2BNP - chains B and C of the 3 polymer chains in the assembly; structure by X-ray diffraction, 2.70 A resolution.

== Chain B ==
Protein: Reaction center protein M chain
From: Rhodobacter sphaeroides
UniProt: P0C0Y9 (RCEM_RHOSH); residues 1-307 here correspond to UniProt positions 2-308 (UniProt number = residue number + 1)
Sequence (307 residues; row label = number of the first residue in the row):
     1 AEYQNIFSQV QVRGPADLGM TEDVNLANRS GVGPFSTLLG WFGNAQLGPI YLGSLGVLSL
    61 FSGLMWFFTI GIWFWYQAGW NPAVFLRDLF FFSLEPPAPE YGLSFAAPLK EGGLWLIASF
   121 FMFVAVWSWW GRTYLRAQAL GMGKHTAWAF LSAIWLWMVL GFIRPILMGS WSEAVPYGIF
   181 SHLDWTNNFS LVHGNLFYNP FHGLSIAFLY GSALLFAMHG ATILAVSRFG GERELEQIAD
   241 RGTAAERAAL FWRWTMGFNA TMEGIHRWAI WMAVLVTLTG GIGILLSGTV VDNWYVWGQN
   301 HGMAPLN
Not modelled in the structure: 303-307
Ion coordination: bacteriochlorophyll a Mg site 1 near His182 (its only coordinating residue here); bacteriochlorophyll a Mg site 2 near His202 (its only coordinating residue here); Fe2+: His219, Glu234, His266 (shared with 2 residues of chain A)
Ligand contacts:
  - bacteriochlorophyll a (BCL), molecule 1: Trp66, Val126, Ala153, Ile154, Leu156, Trp157, Leu160, Trp185, Thr186, Asn187, Phe189, Ser190, Leu196, Phe197, His202, Ser205, Ile206, Leu209, Tyr210, Val276, Thr277, Gly280, Gly281, Ile284
  - bacteriochlorophyll a (BCL), molecule 2: Trp157, Leu160, Val175, Ile179, His182, Leu183, Trp185, Thr186
  - bacteriochlorophyll a (BCL), molecule 3: Thr186, Phe197, Tyr210
  - bacteriochlorophyll a (BCL), molecule 4: Phe197, Gly203, Ile206, Ala207, Tyr210, Gly211, Leu214
  - bacteriopheophytin a (BPH), molecule 1: Ser59, Leu60, Gly63, Leu64, Ala125, Val126, Trp129, Thr133, Thr146, Ala149, Phe150, Ala153, Ala273, Val274, Thr277
  - bacteriopheophytin a (BPH), molecule 2: Tyr210, Ala213, Leu214, Ala217, Met218, Trp252, Thr255, Met256
  - ubiquinone-10 (U10): Leu214, Leu215, Met218, His219, Thr222, Ile223, Ala245, Ala248, Ala249, Trp252, Met256, Phe258, Asn259, Ala260, Thr261, Met262, Ile265, Trp268, Met272
UniProt features mapped onto this chain:
  - binding site ((7R,8Z)-bacteriochlorophyll b): His182, His202
  - binding site (Fe cation): His219, Glu234, His266
  - binding site (a ubiquinone): Trp252

== Chain C ==
Protein: Reaction center protein H chain
From: Rhodobacter sphaeroides
UniProt: P0C0Y7 (RCEH_RHOSH); residue numbers follow UniProt; this construct covers 1-260
Sequence (260 residues; numbered 1 to 260; the number before each row is that of its first residue):
     1 MVGVTAFGNF DLASLAIYSF WIFLAGLIYY LQTENMREGY PLENEDGTPA ANQGPFPLPK
    61 PKTFILPHGR GTLTVPGPES EDRPIALART AVSEGFPHAP TGDPMKDGVG PASWVARRDL
   121 PELDGHGHNK IKPMKAAAGF HVSAGKNPIG LPVRGCDLEI AGKVVDIWVD IPEQMARFLE
   181 VELKDGSTRL LPMQMVKVQS NRVHVNALSS DLFAGIPTIK SPTEVTLLEE DKICGYVAGG
   241 LMYAAPKRKS VVAAMLAEYA
Not modelled in the structure: 1-10, 248-260

== Interface between chain B and chain C ==
Residue-residue contacts (116):
  Tyr3(B) with Met193(C); Gln194(C); Val196(C); Lys197(C)
  Gln9(B) with Gly145(C); Met193(C); Val196(C); Lys197(C); Val198(C)
  Val10(B) with Val142(C), hydrophobic; Ala144(C); Lys146(C); Met193(C), hydrophobic
  Gln11(B) with Val142(C); Ser143(C), hydrogen bond (backbone-backbone); Ala144(C), hydrogen bond (backbone-backbone)
  Val12(B) with Phe140(C), hydrophobic; His141(C); Ser143(C), hydrogen bond (backbone-side chain); Val169(C), hydrophobic; Gln174(C)
  Arg13(B) with Gly139(C); Phe140(C); His141(C), hydrogen bond (backbone-backbone); Ser143(C); Gln174(C)
  Gly14(B) with Phe140(C); Gln174(C), hydrogen bond (backbone-side chain)
  Pro15(B) with Ala138(C); Gly139(C); Phe140(C); Gln174(C), hydrogen bond (backbone-side chain)
  Met20(B) with Gly125(C); His126(C)
  Phe35(B) with Gln174(C)
  Thr37(B) with Ala144(C)
  Trp41(B) with Gly145(C)
  Asn44(B) with Glu173(C)
  Pro200(B) with Ile17(C), hydrophobic
  Phe201(B) with Ala16(C); Ile17(C)
  Leu204(B) with Ile17(C), hydrophobic; Phe20(C), hydrophobic; Trp21(C), hydrophobic
  Phe208(B) with Leu24(C), hydrophobic
  Ser227(B) with Gln194(C), hydrogen bond (backbone-side chain)
  Arg228(B) with Gln194(C); Met195(C); Cys234(C), hydrogen bond (backbone-side chain); Leu241(C)
  Phe229(B) with Cys234(C); Gly235(C); Ala238(C), hydrophobic
  Gly230(B) with Arg177(C)
  Glu232(B) with Met175(C); Arg177(C), salt bridge
  Arg233(B) with Glu122(C), salt bridge; Ile131(C); Arg177(C); Leu227(C); Glu230(C), salt bridge
  Glu236(B) with Arg117(C), hydrogen bond (backbone-side chain); Glu122(C); Leu227(C)
  Gln237(B) with Arg117(C)
  Ile238(B) with Phe64(C), hydrophobic; Leu73(C)
  Ala239(B) with Leu66(C), hydrophobic; Leu73(C)
  Asp240(B) with Arg117(C), hydrogen bond (backbone-side chain); Arg118(C), hydrogen bond (side chain-backbone); Leu227(C)
  Arg241(B) with Glu38(C), salt bridge; Glu79(C), salt bridge; Val115(C); Arg117(C)
  Gly242(B) with Val115(C); Arg117(C); Asp231(C)
  Thr243(B) with Ser113(C); Val115(C); Asp231(C), hydrogen bond (backbone-side chain)
  Glu246(B) with Val115(C)
  Arg247(B) with Pro111(C), hydrogen bond (side chain-backbone); Ala112(C); Ser113(C), hydrogen bond (side chain-backbone)
  Arg253(B) with Leu42(C)
  Phe258(B) with Gln32(C)
  Asn259(B) with Asn35(C)
  Ala260(B) with Asn35(C)
  Thr261(B) with Asn35(C), hydrogen bond (backbone-side chain)
  Glu263(B) with Lys62(C), salt bridge; Phe64(C)
  Gly264(B) with Asn35(C)
  Ile265(B) with Asn35(C)
  Arg267(B) with Tyr30(C), hydrogen bond; Leu31(C); Glu34(C), salt bridge; Lys62(C)
  Trp268(B) with Leu31(C), hydrophobic; Asn35(C)
  Trp271(B) with Phe23(C), hydrophobic; Leu27(C)
  Leu275(B) with Phe20(C), hydrophobic; Phe23(C), hydrophobic; Leu27(C), hydrophobic
  Thr279(B) with Phe20(C)
  Leu286(B) with Leu12(C), hydrophobic; Ala13(C), hydrophobic
  Val290(B) with Asp11(C); Leu12(C), hydrophobic
  Val291(B) with Ala13(C), hydrophobic
  Trp297(B) with Asp11(C), hydrogen bond; Ala13(C), hydrophobic; Ser14(C)
  His301(B) with Ser14(C)
Also at the interface, not in a pair above, chain B (57 interface residues in all): Glu2, Asn5, Ala16, Asp17, Gly19, Trp294
Also at the interface, not in a pair above, chain C (71 interface residues in all): Met36, Arg37, Gly39, Gly110, Trp114, Lys130, Asp170, Pro172, Ala176, Pro192, Asn206

== In short ==
The interface between chain B and chain C involves 57 residues on one side and 71 on the other; the contacts
include 17 hydrogen bonds and 7 salt bridges. Polar contacts include Glu232(B)-Arg177(C), Arg233(B)-Glu122(C)
and Arg233(B)-Glu230(C).
Here chain B is Reaction center protein M chain and chain C is Reaction center protein H chain, both from
Rhodobacter sphaeroides. Entry 2BNP (Lipidic cubic phase grown reaction centre from Rhodobacter sphaeroides,
ground state) was determined by X-ray diffraction.
